7ZYJ - chains e and f of the 28 polymer chains in the assembly; structure by electron microscopy, 2.70 A resolution.

# Chain e
Name: Proteasome alpha 5 subunit, putative
Organism: Leishmania tarentolae
UniProtKB: A0A640KG82 (A0A640KG82_LEITA); numbering as in UniProt (aligned over 1-344)
Sequence (344 residues; row label = number of the first residue in the row):
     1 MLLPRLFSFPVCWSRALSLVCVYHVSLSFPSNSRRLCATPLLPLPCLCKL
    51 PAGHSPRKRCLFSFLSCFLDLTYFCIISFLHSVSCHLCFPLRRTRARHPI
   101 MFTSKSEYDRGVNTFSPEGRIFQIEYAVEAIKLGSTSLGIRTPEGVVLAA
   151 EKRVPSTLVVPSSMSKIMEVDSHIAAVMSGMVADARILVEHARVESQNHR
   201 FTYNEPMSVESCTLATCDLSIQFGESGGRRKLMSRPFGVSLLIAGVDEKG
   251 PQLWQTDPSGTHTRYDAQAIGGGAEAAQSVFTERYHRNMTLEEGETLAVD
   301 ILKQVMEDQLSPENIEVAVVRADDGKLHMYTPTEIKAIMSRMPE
Disordered / not traced: 1-106, 342-344

# Chain f
Name: Proteasome alpha 1 subunit, putative
Organism: Leishmania tarentolae
UniProtKB: A0A640L0A1 (A0A640L0A1_LEITA); residue numbers follow UniProt; this construct covers 1-428
Sequence (428 residues; each row starts with the number of its first residue):
     1 MQSRKGEGWRDTGTDSLPPFSFCCSPAFSSPLAFGGEGADGCAYILTHVC
    51 RYACIAALTLHSEGAERHMRVCVCVRRCAYNEMVLHQVVAFASLAPALHP
   101 LSPLPLPCMATTHACCGLRVRSFSLKKSEKKNQQRRLQAPDLSQKTRTRT
   151 QKEKQTLQIYLRCVMFKNEYDSDITTWSPTGRLFQIEYANEAVNNGSATV
   201 GVKGKNFVVLAALKRSPVAELSSYQEKVFEIDEHVGMSISGLVADGRVLA
   251 RYLRTECMNYRYMYSNGMPMNQMADMIGEKHQRHIQCSGKRPFGVGLLLA
   301 GYDRQGPHLYQTVPSGDVYDYKATAMGVRSQASRTYLERHFEHFSDCTLD
   351 ELVTHALKALASATSEGIELNVKNTTIAIVGKDTPFTIFEEESARKYLDG
   401 FKMRPEDRVAVAEEDEEMLHEQPLDVEE
Disordered / not traced: 1-167, 406-428

# Chain e / chain f interface
Pairs across the interface (39; chain e residue first):
  Asn-113(e) with Arg-291(f)
  Thr-114(e) with Ser-172(f); Gln-185(f)
  Phe-115(e) with Gln-185(f), hydrogen bond (backbone-side chain); Tyr-188(f); Arg-291(f); Pro-292(f)
  Ser-116(e) with Tyr-188(f)
  Pro-117(e) with Tyr-188(f), hydrophobic; Glu-191(f)
  Glu-118(e) with Asn-195(f), hydrogen bond (backbone-side chain)
  Gly-119(e) with Tyr-188(f); Ala-192(f)
  Ile-121(e) with Leu-242(f), hydrophobic; Arg-291(f)
  Leu-214(e) with Arg-247(f)
  Cys-217(e) with Arg-247(f)
  Asp-218(e) with Arg-247(f), salt bridge; Arg-251(f), salt bridge
  Ile-221(e) with Val-248(f), hydrophobic
  Ser-226(e) with Gly-289(f)
  Ser-259(e) with Ala-244(f)
  Gly-260(e) with Arg-247(f)
  Thr-261(e) with Gln-225(f); Val-243(f)
  His-262(e) with Arg-247(f)
  Thr-263(e) with Tyr-224(f); Gln-225(f), hydrogen bond
  Arg-264(e) with Ser-223(f); Tyr-224(f), hydrogen bond (backbone-backbone)
  Tyr-265(e) with Arg-215(f); Ser-223(f)
  Asp-266(e) with Leu-221(f); Ser-222(f), hydrogen bond (side chain-backbone)
  Ala-267(e) with Leu-221(f)
  Phe-281(e) with Leu-221(f)
  Tyr-285(e) with Glu-220(f)
  His-286(e) with Glu-220(f)
  Arg-287(e) with Glu-220(f)
Also at the interface, not in a pair above, chain e (29 interface residues in all): Glu-210, Trp-254, Thr-282
Also at the interface, not in a pair above, chain f (25 interface residues in all): Ala-189, Glu-226, Gly-294

# In short
29 residues of chain e and 25 residues of chain f are in contact; the contacts include 5 hydrogen bonds and 2
salt bridges. Polar contacts include Asp-218(e)/Arg-247(f), Asp-218(e)/Arg-251(f) and Phe-115(e)/Gln-185(f).
Chain e is Proteasome alpha 5 subunit, putative and chain f is Proteasome alpha 1 subunit, putative, both from
Leishmania tarentolae; the structure, Leishmania tarentolae proteasome 20S subunit in complex with compound 2,
was determined by electron microscopy.
